5XI7 - chains C and D of the 6 polymer chains in the assembly; structure by X-ray diffraction, 2.99 A resolution.

[Chain C]
Molecule: Tubulin alpha chain
Organism: Sus barbatus
Reference sequence: A0A0R4I993 (A0A0R4I993_SUSBA); residues 1-450 here = UniProt positions 1-450
Sequence (450 residues; each row starts with the number of its first residue):
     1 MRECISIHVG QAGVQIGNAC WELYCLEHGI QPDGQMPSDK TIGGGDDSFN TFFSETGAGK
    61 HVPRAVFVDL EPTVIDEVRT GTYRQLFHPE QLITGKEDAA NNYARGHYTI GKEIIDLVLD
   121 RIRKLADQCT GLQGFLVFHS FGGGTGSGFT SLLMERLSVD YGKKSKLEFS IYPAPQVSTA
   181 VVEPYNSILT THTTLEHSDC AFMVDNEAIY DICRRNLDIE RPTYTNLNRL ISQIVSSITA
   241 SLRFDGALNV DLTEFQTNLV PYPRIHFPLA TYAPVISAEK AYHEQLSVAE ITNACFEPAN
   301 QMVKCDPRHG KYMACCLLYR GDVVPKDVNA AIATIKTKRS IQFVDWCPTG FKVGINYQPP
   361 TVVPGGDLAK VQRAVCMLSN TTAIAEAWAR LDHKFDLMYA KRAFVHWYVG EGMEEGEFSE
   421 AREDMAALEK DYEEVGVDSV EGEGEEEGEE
Disordered / not traced: 441-450
Ion coordination: Ca2+: D39, T41, G44, E55
Ligand contacts: GTP (guanosine-5'-triphosphate): G10, Q11, A12, Q15, I16, D69, D98, A99, A100, N101, S140, G142, G143, G144, T145, G146, I171, P173, V177, S178, E183, N206, Y224, L227, N228, I231

[Chain D]
Molecule: Tubulin beta chain
Organism: Sus barbatus
Reference sequence: A0A0R4I995 (A0A0R4I995_SUSBA); residues 1-445 here = UniProt positions 1-445
Sequence (445 residues; numbered 1 to 445; the number before each row is that of its first residue):
     1 MREIVHIQAG QCGNQIGAKF WEVISDEHGI DPTGSYHGDS DLQLERINVY YNEATGNKYV
    61 PRAILVDLEP GTMDSVRSGP FGQIFRPDNF VFGQSGAGNN WAKGHYTEGA ELVDSVLDVV
   121 RKESESCDCL QGFQLTHSLG GGTGSGMGTL LISKIREEYP DRIMNTFSVM PSPKVSDTVV
   181 EPYNATLSVH QLVENTDETY CIDNEALYDI CFRTLKLTTP TYGDLNHLVS ATMSGVTTCL
   241 RFPGQLNADL RKLAVNMVPF PRLHFFMPGF APLTSRGSQQ YRALTVPELT QQMFDSKNMM
   301 AACDPRHGRY LTVAAIFRGR MSMKEVDEQM LNVQNKNSSY FVEWIPNNVK TAVCDIPPRG
   361 LKMSATFIGN STAIQELFKR ISEQFTAMFR RKAFLHWYTG EGMDEMEFTE AESNMNDLVS
   421 EYQQYQDATA DEQGEFEEEE GEDEA
Disordered / not traced: 274-283, 432-445
Ligand contacts:
  - GTP (guanosine-5'-triphosphate): G10, Q11, C12, Q15, I16, D67, E69, A97, G98, N99, N100, S138, G140, G141, G142, T143, G144, S145, V169, P171, V175, S176, E181, N204, L207, Y222, L225, N226
  - PO7 ((6Z)-3-[[2,5-bis(fluoranyl)phenyl]methylidene]-6-[(4-tert-butyl-1H-imidazol-5-yl)methylidene]piperazine-2,5-dione): I4, Y50, Q134, N165, F167, E198, Y200, V236, T237, C239, L240, L246, L250, L253, A254, N256, M257, F266, A314, A315, I316, K350, T351, A352, I368

[Interface between chain C and chain D]
Residue-residue contacts (60; chain C residue first):
  Q11(C) with N247(D), hydrogen bond
  E71(C) with N247(D), hydrogen bond
  T73(C) with N247(D), hydrogen bond
  V74(C) with N247(D)
  K96(C) with M1(D), hydrogen bond (backbone-backbone); D128(D), salt bridge
  E97(C) with M1(D); R162(D), salt bridge; R251(D), salt bridge
  D98(C) with D249(D); K252(D), salt bridge
  A100(C) with R251(D); K252(D); V255(D)
  N101(C) with K252(D); N256(D)
  R105(C) with R251(D)
  P175(C) with N347(D); K350(D), hydrogen bond (backbone-side chain)
  S178(C) with K350(D), hydrogen bond (backbone-side chain)
  T179(C) with N256(D), hydrogen bond (backbone-side chain); K350(D)
  A180(C) with N256(D); K350(D)
  V181(C) with N256(D); I345(D), hydrophobic; P346(D); N347(D)
  V182(C) with N256(D)
  Y210(C) with D327(D)
  E220(C) with K324(D)
  R221(C) with M323(D); D327(D), salt bridge
  K394(C) with P346(D); N347(D), hydrogen bond
  L397(C) with E343(D); W344(D); A430(D), hydrophobic
  M398(C) with W344(D), hydrogen bond (backbone-backbone); I345(D), hydrophobic; P346(D)
  K401(C) with F260(D); W344(D); T429(D), hydrogen bond (side chain-backbone); A430(D)
  R402(C) with F260(D)
  A403(C) with P259(D); F260(D), hydrophobic
  F404(C) with V255(D); N256(D); V258(D); P259(D), hydrogen bond (backbone-backbone); I345(D), hydrophobic
  H406(C) with V258(D); P259(D); F260(D); P261(D)
  W407(C) with A254(D); V255(D); V258(D), hydrogen bond (side chain-backbone)
Also at the interface, not in a pair above, chain D (35 interface residues in all): C129, I163, D197, L246, M257, T312, N348, T351, Y425, A428

[In short]
28 residues of chain C and 35 residues of chain D are in contact, with 12 hydrogen bonds and 5 salt bridges.
Polar contacts include K96(C)-D128(D), E97(C)-R162(D) and E97(C)-R251(D). Chain C binds GTP. Bound to chain D:
GTP and compound PO7.
Here chain C is Tubulin alpha chain and chain D is Tubulin beta chain, both from Sus barbatus. Entry 5XI7
(Crystal structure of T2R-TTL bound with PO-7) was determined by X-ray diffraction.
